PDB entry 1GK8 | X-ray diffraction, 1.40 A resolution | chains A and C of the 8 polymer chains in the assembly

== Chain A (and C) ==
Molecule: Ribulose-1,5 bisphosphate carboxylase large chain
Organism: Chlamydomonas reinhardtii
Notes: EC 4.1.1.39; chain C of this document is another copy of the same molecule, construct and numbering; everything in this record applies to it too
Reference sequence: P00877 (RBL_CHLRE); residues 1-475 here = UniProt positions 1-475
Amino-acid sequence (475 residues; row label = number of the first residue in the row):
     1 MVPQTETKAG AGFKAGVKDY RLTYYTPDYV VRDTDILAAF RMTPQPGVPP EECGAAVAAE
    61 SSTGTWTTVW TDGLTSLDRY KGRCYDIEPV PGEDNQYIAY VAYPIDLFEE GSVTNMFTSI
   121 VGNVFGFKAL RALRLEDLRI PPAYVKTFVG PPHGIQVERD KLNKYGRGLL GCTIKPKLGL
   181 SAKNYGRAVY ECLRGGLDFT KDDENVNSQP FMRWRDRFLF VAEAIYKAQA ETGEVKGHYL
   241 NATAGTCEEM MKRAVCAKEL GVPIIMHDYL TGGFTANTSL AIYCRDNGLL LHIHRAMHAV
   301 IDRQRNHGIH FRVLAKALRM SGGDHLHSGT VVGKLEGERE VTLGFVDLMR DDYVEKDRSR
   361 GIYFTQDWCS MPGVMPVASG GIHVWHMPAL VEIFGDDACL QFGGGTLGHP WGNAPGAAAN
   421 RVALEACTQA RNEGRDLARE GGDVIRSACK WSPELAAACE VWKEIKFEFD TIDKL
Unresolved in the structure: 1-6
Disulfides: Cys247 forms a disulfide with the same residue of a neighbouring copy of this chain
Disulfides: Cys449-Cys459
Modified positions: Pro104, Pro151 (4-hydroxyproline; HYP); Lys201 (lysine nz-carboxylic acid; KCX); Cys256, Cys369 (s-methylcysteine; SMC)
Sequence notes: conflict Pro46 (Leu in P00877)
Metal / ion sites: Mg2+: Lys201, Asp203, Glu204 (together with 2-carboxyarabinitol-1,5-diphosphate)
Ligand contacts: 2-carboxyarabinitol-1,5-diphosphate (CAP): Glu60, Thr65, Trp66, Asn123, Thr173, Lys175, Lys177, Lys201, Asp203, Glu204, His294, Arg295, His298, His327, Gly329, Lys334, Leu335, Ser379, Gly380, Gly381, Gln401, Phe402, Gly403, Gly404

== Chain A / chain C interface ==
Contacting residue pairs (17):
  Lys146(A) with Pro210(C)
  His153(A) with Asp216(C), salt bridge
  Gln156(A) with Ser181(C)
  Val157(A) with Asp216(C)
  Asp160(A) with Lys183(C); Phe220(C)
  Lys161(A) with Asp216(C), salt bridge; Phe220(C)
  Asn163(A) with Lys183(C)
  Tyr165(A) with Lys183(C), hydrogen bond
  Arg285(A) with Arg213(C); Arg215(C)
  Asp286(A) with Arg215(C), hydrogen bond (backbone-side chain); Lys252(C), salt bridge
  Asn287(A) with Arg215(C), hydrogen bond (backbone-side chain)
  Gly288(A) with Arg215(C)
  Ser370(A) with Pro210(C)
Also at the interface, not in a pair above, chain C (9 interface residues in all): Leu219

== In short ==
Chain A and chain C form an interface of 13 and 9 residues respectively; the contacts include 3 hydrogen bonds
and 3 salt bridges. Among the polar pairs are His153(A)-Asp216(C), Lys161(A)-Asp216(C) and
Asp286(A)-Lys252(C). Chain A binds 2-carboxyarabinitol-1,5-diphosphate. Lys201(A), Asp203(A) and Glu204(A)
coordinate Mg2+.
Both chains are Ribulose-1,5 bisphosphate carboxylase large chain (Chlamydomonas reinhardtii). Entry 1GK8
(Rubisco from Chlamydomonas reinhardtii) was determined by X-ray diffraction.
